PDB entry 7W99 | electron microscopy, 3.40 A resolution | chains B and D of the 4 polymer chains in the assembly

# Chain B
Name: Angiotensin-converting enzyme 2
Source organism: Homo sapiens
Notes: EC 3.4.17.23, 3.4.17.-
UniProtKB: Q9BYF1 (ACE2_HUMAN); residue numbers follow UniProt; this construct covers 17-615
Sequence (625 residues; each row starts with the number of its first residue; numbering starts at 0):
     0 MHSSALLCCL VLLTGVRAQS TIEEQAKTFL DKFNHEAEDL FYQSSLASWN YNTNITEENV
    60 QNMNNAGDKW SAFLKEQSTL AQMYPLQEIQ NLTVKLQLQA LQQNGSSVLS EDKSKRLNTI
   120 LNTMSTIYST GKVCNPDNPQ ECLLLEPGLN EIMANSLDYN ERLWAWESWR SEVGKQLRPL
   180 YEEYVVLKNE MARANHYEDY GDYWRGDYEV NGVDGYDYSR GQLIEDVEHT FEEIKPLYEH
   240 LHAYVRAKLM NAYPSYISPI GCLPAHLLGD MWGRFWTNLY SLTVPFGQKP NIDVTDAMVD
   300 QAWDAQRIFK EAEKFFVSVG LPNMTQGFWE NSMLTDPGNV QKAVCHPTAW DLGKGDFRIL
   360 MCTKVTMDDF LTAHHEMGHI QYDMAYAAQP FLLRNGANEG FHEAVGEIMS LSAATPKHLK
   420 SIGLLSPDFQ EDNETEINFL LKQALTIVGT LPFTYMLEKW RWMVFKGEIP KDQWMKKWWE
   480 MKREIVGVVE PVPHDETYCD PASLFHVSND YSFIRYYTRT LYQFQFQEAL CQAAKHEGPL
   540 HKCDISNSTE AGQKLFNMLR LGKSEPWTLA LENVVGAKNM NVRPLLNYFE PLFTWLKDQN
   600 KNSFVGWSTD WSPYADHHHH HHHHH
Not modelled in the structure: 0-18, 616-624
Construct notes: initiating methionine (0); expression tag (1-16, 616-624)
Curated features (UniProtKB/Swiss-Prot):
  - region (Interaction with SARS-CoV spike glycoprotein): Asp30 to Tyr41, Met82 to Pro84, Lys353 to Arg357
  - active site: Glu375 (Proton acceptor), His505 (Proton donor)
  - binding site (chloride): Arg169, Trp477, Lys481
  - binding site (substrate): Arg273, His345, Pro346, Tyr515
  - binding site (Zn(2+)): His374, His378, Glu402
  - glycosylation (N-linked (GlcNAc...) asparagine): Asn53, Asn90, Asn103, Asn322, Asn432, Asn546
Disulfides: Cys133-Cys141, Cys344-Cys361, Cys530-Cys542

# Chain D
Name: Spike glycoprotein
Source organism: Severe acute respiratory syndrome coronavirus 2
UniProtKB: P0DTC2 (SPIKE_SARS2); residue numbers follow UniProt; this construct covers 1-1206
Sequence (1261 residues; numbered 1 to 1261; the number before each row is that of its first residue):
     1 MFVFLVLLPL VSSQCVNLRT RTQLPPAYTN SFTRGVYYPD KVFRSSVLHS TQDLFLPFFS
    61 NVTWFHAIHV SGTNGTKRFD NPVLPFNDGV YFASTEKSNI IRGWIFGTTL DSKTQSLLIV
   121 NNATNVVIKV CEFQFCNDPF LGVYYHKNNK SWMESEFGVY SSANNCTFEY VSQPFLMDLE
   181 GKQGNFKNLR EFVFKNIDGY FKIYSKHTPI NLVRDLPQGF SALEPLVDLP IGINITRFQT
   241 LLALHRSYLT PGDSSSGWTA GAAAYYVGYL QPRTFLLKYN ENGTITDAVD CALDPLSETK
   301 CTLKSFTVEK GIYQTSNFRV QPTESIVRFP NITNLCPFGE VFNATRFASV YAWNRKRISN
   361 CVADYSVLYN SASFSTFKCY GVSPTKLNDL CFTNVYADSF VIRGDEVRQI APGQTGKIAD
   421 YNYKLPDDFT GCVIAWNSNN LDSKVGGNYN YRYRLFRKSN LKPFERDIST EIYQAGSKPC
   481 NGVEGFNCYF PLQSYGFQPT NGVGYQPYRV VVLSFELLHA PATVCGPKKS TNLVKNKCVN
   541 FNFNGLTGTG VLTESNKKFL PFQQFGRDIA DTTDAVRDPQ TLEILDITPC SFGGVSVITP
   601 GTNTSNQVAV LYQGVNCTEV PVAIHADQLT PTWRVYSTGS NVFQTRAGCL IGAEHVNNSY
   661 ECDIPIGAGI CASYQTQTNS RGSASSVASQ SIIAYTMSLG AENSVAYSNN SIAIPTNFTI
   721 SVTTEILPVS MTKTSVDCTM YICGDSTECS NLLLQYGSFC TQLNRALTGI AVEQDKNTQE
   781 VFAQVKQIYK TPPIKDFGGF NFSQILPDPS KPSKRSFIED LLFNKVTLAD AGFIKQYGDC
   841 LGDIAARDLI CAQKFNGLTV LPPLLTDEMI AQYTSALLAG TITSGWTFGA GAALQIPFAM
   901 QMAYRFNGIG VTQNVLYENQ KLIANQFNSA IGKIQDSLSS TASALGKLQN VVNQNAQALN
   961 TLVKQLSSNF GAISSVLNDI LSRLDPPEAE VQIDRLITGR LQSLQTYVTQ QLIRAAEIRA
  1021 SANLAATKMS ECVLGQSKRV DFCGKGYHLM SFPQSAPHGV VFLHVTYVPA QEKNFTTAPA
  1081 ICHDGKAHFP REGVFVSNGT HWFVTQRNFY EPQIITTDNT FVSGNCDVVI GIVNNTVYDP
  1141 LQPELDSFKE ELDKYFKNHT SPDVDLGDIS GINASVVNIQ KEIDRLNEVA KNLNESLIDL
  1201 QELGKYEQGS GYIPEAPRDG QAYVRKDGEW VLLSTFLENL YFQGDYKDDD DKHHHHHHHH
  1261 H
Not modelled in the structure: 1-13, 70-76, 156-157, 248-254, 621-640, 677-688, 828-853, 1148-1261
Construct notes: variant Arg19 (Thr in P0DTC2), Gly158 (Arg in P0DTC2), Arg452 (Leu in P0DTC2), Lys478 (Thr in P0DTC2), Gly614 (Asp in P0DTC2), Arg681 (Pro in P0DTC2), Asn950 (Asp in P0DTC2); conflict Gly682 (Arg in P0DTC2), Ser683 (Arg in P0DTC2), Ser685 (Arg in P0DTC2), Pro986 (Lys in P0DTC2), Pro987 (Val in P0DTC2); expression tag (1207-1261)
Curated features (UniProtKB/Swiss-Prot):
  - region: Asn280 to Cys301 (Putative superantigen), Arg403 to Asp405 (Integrin-binding motif), Asn448 to Tyr451, Tyr453 to Phe456 (Immunodominant HLA epitope recognized by the CD8+), Ser816 to Tyr837 (Fusion peptide 1), Lys835 to Phe855 (Fusion peptide 2), Asp1163 to Glu1202 (Heptad repeat 2)
  - site: Arg815, Ser816 (Cleavage)
  - glycosylation: Asn17 (N-linked (GlcNAc...) (complex) asparagine), Asn61 (N-linked (GlcNAc...) (hybrid) asparagine), Asn74 (N-linked (GlcNAc...) (complex) asparagine), Asn122 (N-linked (GlcNAc...) (hybrid) asparagine), Asn149 (N-linked (GlcNAc...) (complex) asparagine), Asn165 (N-linked (GlcNAc...) (complex) asparagine), Asn234 (N-linked (GlcNAc...) (high mannose) asparagine), Asn282 (N-linked (GlcNAc...) (complex) asparagine), Thr323 (O-linked (GalNAc) threonine), Ser325 (O-linked (HexNAc...) serine), Asn331 (N-linked (GlcNAc...) (complex) asparagine), Asn343 (N-linked (GlcNAc...) (complex) asparagine), Asn603 (N-linked (GlcNAc...) (hybrid) asparagine), Asn616 (N-linked (GlcNAc...) (complex) asparagine), Asn657 (N-linked (GlcNAc...) (complex) asparagine), Thr676 (O-linked (GlcNAc...) threonine), Thr678 (O-linked (GlcNAc...) threonine), Asn709 (N-linked (GlcNAc...) (high mannose) asparagine), Asn717 (N-linked (GlcNAc...) (hybrid) asparagine), Asn801 (N-linked (GlcNAc...) (hybrid) asparagine) and 6 more in UniProt
Disulfides: Cys131-Cys166, Cys291-Cys301, Cys336-Cys361, Cys379-Cys432, Cys391-Cys525, Cys480-Cys488, Cys538-Cys590, Cys617-Cys649, Cys662-Cys671, Cys738-Cys760, Cys743-Cys749, Cys1032-Cys1043, Cys1082-Cys1126

# How chain B and chain D interact
Residue-residue contacts (20; chain B residue first):
  Ser19(B) - Ala475(D)  hydrogen bond (backbone-backbone)
  Ile21(B) - Phe486(D)  hydrophobic
  Ile21(B) - Asn487(D)
  Glu23(B) - Ala475(D)
  Gln24(B) - Asn487(D)
  Thr27(B) - Phe456(D)
  Thr27(B) - Tyr489(D)
  Asp30(B) - Lys417(D)  salt bridge
  Asp30(B) - Phe456(D)
  Lys31(B) - Tyr489(D)
  His34(B) - Tyr453(D)
  His34(B) - Gln493(D)
  His34(B) - Ser494(D)  hydrogen bond (side chain-backbone)
  Glu37(B) - Tyr505(D)
  Met82(B) - Phe486(D)
  Lys353(B) - Asn501(D)
  Lys353(B) - Gly502(D)  hydrogen bond (backbone-backbone)
  Lys353(B) - Tyr505(D)
  Asp355(B) - Thr500(D)
  Arg393(B) - Tyr505(D)
Interface residues without a listed pair, chain B (19 interface residues in all): Thr20, Lys26, Glu35, Gly352, Gly354, Ala386
Interface residues without a listed pair, chain D (17 interface residues in all): Tyr473, Gly476, Glu484, Gly496

# In short
Chain B and chain D form an interface of 19 and 17 residues respectively, with 3 hydrogen bonds and 1 salt
bridge. Polar pairs include Asp30(B)-Lys417(D), His34(B)-Ser494(D) and Ser19(B)-Ala475(D).
Here chain B is Angiotensin-converting enzyme 2 (Homo sapiens) and chain D is Spike glycoprotein (Severe acute
respiratory syndrome coronavirus 2). Entry 7W99 (SARS-CoV-2 Delta S-ACE2-C2a) was determined by electron
microscopy together with 7W98, 7W9B, 7W9C, 7W9E, 7W9F and 7W9I from the same study.
